PDB entry 6XJV | electron microscopy, 4.17 A resolution (low resolution: residue-level contacts below are approximate; hydrogen-bond / salt-bridge calls are withheld) | chains A and E of the 20 polymer chains in the assembly

Chain A (and E):
Protein: Calcium uniporter protein, mitochondrial
Organism: Homo sapiens
Notes: chain E of this document is another copy of the same molecule, construct and numbering; everything in this record applies to it too
UniProt: Q8NE86 (MCU_HUMAN); residue numbers follow UniProt; this construct covers 1-351
Amino-acid sequence (351 residues; row label = number of the first residue in the row):
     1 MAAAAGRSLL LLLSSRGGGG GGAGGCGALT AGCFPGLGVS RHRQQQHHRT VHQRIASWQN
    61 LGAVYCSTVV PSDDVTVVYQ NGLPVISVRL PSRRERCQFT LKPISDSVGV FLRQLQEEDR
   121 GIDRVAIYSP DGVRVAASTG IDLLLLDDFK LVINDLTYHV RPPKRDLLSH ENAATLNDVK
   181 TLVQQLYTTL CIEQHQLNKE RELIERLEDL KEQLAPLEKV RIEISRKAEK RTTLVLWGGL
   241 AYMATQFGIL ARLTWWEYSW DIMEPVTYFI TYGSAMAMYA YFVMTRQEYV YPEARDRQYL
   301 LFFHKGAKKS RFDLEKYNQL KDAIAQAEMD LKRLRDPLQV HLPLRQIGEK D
Disordered / not traced: 1-73, 347-351 (chain E: 1-73, 344-351)
Swiss-Prot annotation at these positions:
  - region: Thr285 to Val290 (Juxtamembrane helix)
  - motif: Trp260 to Tyr268 (Selectivity filter)
  - binding site (Ca(2+)): Glu264
  - modified residue: Ser57 (Phosphoserine), Ser92 (Phosphoserine), Cys97 (S-glutathionyl cysteine), Lys332 (N6-acetyllysine)

Interface between chain A and chain E:
Contacting residue pairs (65):
  Asn81(A) with Thr189(E); Cys191(E)
  Leu83(A) with Gln194(E)
  Lys102(A) with Glu193(E); Gln194(E)
  Pro103(A) with Gln194(E)
  Ile104(A) with Gln194(E); Leu197(E); Arg201(E)
  Ser105(A) with Leu197(E)
  Asp142(A) with Arg201(E)
  Asn177(A) with His195(E)
  Lys180(A) with Leu190(E); Ile192(E); His195(E)
  Val183(A) with Ile192(E)
  Gln184(A) with Ile192(E); Gln196(E); Val340(E); His341(E)
  Tyr187(A) with Tyr187(E)
  Thr188(A) with Val340(E)
  Leu190(A) with Val183(E)
  Gln194(A) with Ile104(E)
  His195(A) with Pro337(E); Val340(E)
  Gln196(A) with Leu338(E)
  Lys199(A) with Pro337(E); Leu338(E)
  Arg201(A) with Lys102(E)
  Glu264(A) with Trp260(E); Glu264(E)
  Pro265(A) with Trp255(E); Trp260(E)
  Tyr268(A) with Trp260(E); Thr267(E); Thr271(E)
  Phe269(A) with Phe247(E); Leu250(E); Thr254(E); Trp255(E)
  Tyr272(A) with Met243(E); Gln246(E); Phe247(E)
  Met276(A) with Met243(E); Ala244(E)
  Tyr279(A) with Leu236(E); Leu240(E); Tyr291(E)
  Phe282(A) with Tyr291(E); Pro292(E); Arg295(E)
  Val283(A) with Trp237(E)
  Met284(A) with Trp237(E)
  Arg286(A) with Arg295(E)
  Glu288(A) with Val290(E); Tyr291(E); Pro292(E)
  Arg333(A) with Asp336(E)
  Leu334(A) with Leu338(E)
  Leu344(A) with Leu338(E); Gln339(E)
  Arg345(A) with Gln339(E)
  Gln346(A) with Met329(E); Arg333(E)
Also at the interface, not in a pair above, chain A (42 interface residues in all): Leu143, Val179, Leu186, Leu197, Asp261, Ala275
Also at the interface, not in a pair above, chain E (47 interface residues in all): Lys180, Gln184, Leu186, Glu229, Gly239, Tyr242, Ala251

Overview:
Chain A and chain E form an interface of 42 and 47 residues respectively. UniProt lists Ca2+-binding residue
Glu264(A) on chain A.
Chain A and chain E are both Calcium uniporter protein, mitochondrial (Homo sapiens); the structure, MCU
holocomplex in High-calcium state, was determined by electron microscopy, deposited together with 6XJX.
